6RTE - chain A; structure by X-ray diffraction, 1.94 A resolution.

== Chain A ==
Name: Cytochrome c
Source organism: Pseudomonas aeruginosa
Notes: EC 1.7.2.1
UniProt: A0A0C7D2F2 (A0A0C7D2F2_PSEAI); residues 3-475 here correspond to UniProt positions 21-493 (UniProt number = residue number + 18)
Sequence (509 residues; row label = number of the first residue in the row; numbers below 1 keep their minus sign (Met-33 is residue -33)):
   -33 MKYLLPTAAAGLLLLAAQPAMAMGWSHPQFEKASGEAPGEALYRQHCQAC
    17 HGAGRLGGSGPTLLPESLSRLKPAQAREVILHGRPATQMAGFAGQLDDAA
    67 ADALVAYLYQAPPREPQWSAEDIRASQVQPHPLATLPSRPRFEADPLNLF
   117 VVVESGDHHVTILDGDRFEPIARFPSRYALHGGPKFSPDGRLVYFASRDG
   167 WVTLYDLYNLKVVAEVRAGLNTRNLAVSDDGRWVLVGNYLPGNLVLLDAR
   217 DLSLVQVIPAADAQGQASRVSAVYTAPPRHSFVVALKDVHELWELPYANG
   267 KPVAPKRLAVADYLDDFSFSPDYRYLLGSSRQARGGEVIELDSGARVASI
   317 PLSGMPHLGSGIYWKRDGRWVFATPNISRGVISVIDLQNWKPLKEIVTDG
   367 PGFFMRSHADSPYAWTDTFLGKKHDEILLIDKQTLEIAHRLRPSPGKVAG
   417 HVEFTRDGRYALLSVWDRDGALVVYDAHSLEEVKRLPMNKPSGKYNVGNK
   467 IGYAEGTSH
Not modelled in the structure: -33 to 2, 299-300, 469-475
Covalent attachments: heme c (HEC) linked to Cys13, Cys16
Sequence notes: initiating methionine (-33); expression tag (-32 to 2)
Bound ions: heme c Fe: His17, Met55
Small-molecule neighbours: heme c (HEC): His12, His17, Ser25, Gly26, Pro27, Leu29, Leu34, Leu37, Ala42, Val45, Ile46, Arg50, Thr53, Gln54, Met55, Phe58, Leu62, Leu70, Leu74, His124, Tyr144, Arg164
What the authors report for this chain:
  - binding site for heme c: Cys13, Cys16, Pro27, Leu29, Leu34, Leu37, Ile46, Arg50, Phe58, Leu62, Leu70, Leu74, His124, Tyr144, Arg164
  - catalytic residues: His417, Tyr461
  - catalytic residues: Gly149 (proposed by the authors, not directly observed)

== Overview ==
Heme c is covalently linked to Cys13. The heme c Fe site is built by His17 and Met55. From the paper:
catalytic residues His417, Tyr461 and Gly149; a binding site for heme c at Cys13, Cys16 and Pro27 among
others.
Chain A is Cytochrome c (Pseudomonas aeruginosa); the structure, Dihydro-heme d1 dehydrogenase NirN in complex
with DHE, was determined by X-ray diffraction, deposited together with 6RTD.
